6NFN - chains L and H; structure by X-ray diffraction, 2.63 A resolution.

Chain L:
Molecule: Fab h2E2 light chain
Organism: Mus musculus
Notes: antibody fragment or engineered binder
Amino-acid sequence (215 residues; row label = number of the first residue in the row):
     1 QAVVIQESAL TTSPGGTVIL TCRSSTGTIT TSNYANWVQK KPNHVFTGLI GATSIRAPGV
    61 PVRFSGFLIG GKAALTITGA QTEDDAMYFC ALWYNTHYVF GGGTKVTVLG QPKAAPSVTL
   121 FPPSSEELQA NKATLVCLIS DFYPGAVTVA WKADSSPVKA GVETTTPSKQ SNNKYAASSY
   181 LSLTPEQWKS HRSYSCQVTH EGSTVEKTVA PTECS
Unresolved in the structure: 1-2, 214-215
Cystine bridges: C22-C90, C137-C196
Ligand contacts: benzoylecgonine (BCG; 3-(benzoyloxy)-8-methyl-8-azabicyclo[3.2.1]octane-2-carboxylic acid): Y34, G51, A52, I55, W93, Y98

Chain H:
Molecule: Fab h2E2 heavy chain
Organism: Mus musculus
Notes: antibody fragment or engineered binder
Amino-acid sequence (222 residues; numbered 1 to 222; the number before each row is that of its first residue):
     1 EVQLVESGGG LVQPGGSLRL SCAASGFIFS SDWMNWVRQA PGKGLEWVAN INQDGSEKYY
    61 VDSVKGRFTI SRDNAQNSLY LQMNSLRAED TAVYYCAKEL GPWGQGTLVT VSSASTKGPS
   121 VFPLAPSSKS TSGGTAALGC LVKDYFPEPV TVSWNSGALT SGVHTFPAVL QSSGLYSLSS
   181 VVTVPSSSLG TQTYICNVNH KPSNTKVDKK VEPKSCHHHH HH
Unresolved in the structure: 128-136, 214-222
Cystine bridges: C22-C96, C140-C196
Ligand contacts: benzoylecgonine (BCG; 3-(benzoyloxy)-8-methyl-8-azabicyclo[3.2.1]octane-2-carboxylic acid): W33, N50, E99, L100

Chain L / chain H interface:
Residue-residue contacts - 62 pairs, chain L then chain H:
  N36(L) with E99(H), hydrogen bond (side chain-backbone)
  V38(L) with W103(H), hydrophobic
  V45(L) with P102(H), hydrophobic; W103(H); Q105(H)
  F46(L) with L45(H), hydrophobic; Y95(H); P102(H); W103(H), hydrogen bond (backbone-backbone)
  T47(L) with G101(H), hydrogen bond (side chain-backbone); P102(H)
  G48(L) with E99(H); L100(H); G101(H), hydrogen bond (backbone-backbone)
  I50(L) with L100(H)
  G51(L) with L100(H)
  I55(L) with L100(H)
  R56(L) with L100(H)
  A57(L) with L100(H), hydrophobic; G101(H)
  F89(L) with L45(H), hydrophobic
  W93(L) with N50(H); Y59(H), hydrophobic
  T96(L) with W47(H); Y59(H)
  H97(L) with W47(H)
  Y98(L) with N35(H); W47(H); E99(H), hydrogen bond
  F100(L) with V37(H), hydrophobic; L45(H); W47(H); W103(H), hydrophobic
  F121(L) with L124(H), hydrophobic; A125(H); A137(H); L138(H), hydrophobic; V181(H), hydrophobic
  S124(L) with F122(H); P123(H)
  E126(L) with F122(H)
  E127(L) with F122(H)
  V136(L) with S179(H)
  L138(L) with F166(H), hydrophobic; V181(H), hydrophobic
  I139(L) with F166(H)
  E163(L) with V169(H); L170(H); Q171(H); S172(H), hydrogen bond (side chain-backbone)
  T165(L) with P167(H); V169(H)
  S168(L) with P167(H)
  Q170(L) with H164(H)
  A176(L) with H164(H); F166(H), hydrophobic
  A177(L) with F166(H)
  Y180(L) with L141(H), hydrophobic; V169(H), hydrophobic; L178(H); S179(H), hydrogen bond
  S182(L) with Q171(H)
Also at the interface, not in a pair above, chain L (38 interface residues in all): L49, N95, T134, S140, T164, S178
Also at the interface, not in a pair above, chain H (37 interface residues in all): Q39, E46, Y60, G104, G139, A168, S177

Overview:
38 residues of chain L face 37 of chain H across their interface; the contacts include 7 hydrogen bonds. Polar
contacts include N36(L)-E99(H), T47(L)-G101(H) and Y98(L)-E99(H). Benzoylecgonine is bound between chain L and
chain H.
Here chain L is Fab h2E2 light chain and chain H is Fab h2E2 heavy chain, both from Mus musculus. Entry 6NFN
(Fab fragment of anti-cocaine antibody h2E2 bound to benzoylecgonine) was determined by X-ray diffraction
together with 6NEX from the same study.
